Entry 5BZ6 (X-ray diffraction, 2.75 A resolution); this record covers chain A.

== Chain A ==
Name: Lysozyme, Calcium uniporter protein, mitochondrial
Organism: Enterobacteria phage T4
Notes: EC 3.2.1.17
Reference sequence: chimeric construct of D9IEF7, Q8NE86: residues 1-161 from D9IEF7 (D9IEF7_BPT4) positions 1-161 (same numbers); residues 1075-1165 from Q8NE86 positions 75-165 (UniProt number = residue number - 1000)
Amino-acid sequence (262 residues; each row starts with the number of its first residue; note: 911 numbers in that range are skipped by the numbering (no residue carries them; nothing is unmodelled there)):
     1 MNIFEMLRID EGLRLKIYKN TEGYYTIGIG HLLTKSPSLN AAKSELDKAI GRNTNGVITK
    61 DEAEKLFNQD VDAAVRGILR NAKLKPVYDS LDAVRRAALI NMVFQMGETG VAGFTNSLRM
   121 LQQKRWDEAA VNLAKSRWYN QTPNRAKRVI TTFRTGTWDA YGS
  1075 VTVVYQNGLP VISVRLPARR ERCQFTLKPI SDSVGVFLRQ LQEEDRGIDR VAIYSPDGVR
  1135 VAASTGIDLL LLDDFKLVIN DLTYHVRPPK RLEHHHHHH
Not modelled in the structure: 1165-1173
Construct notes: engineered mutation Asn-20 (Asp in D9IEF7), Thr-54 (Cys in D9IEF7), Ala-97 (Cys in D9IEF7), Ala-1092 (Ser92 in Q8NE86); linker (162-163); expression tag (1166-1173)
Curated features (UniProtKB/Swiss-Prot):
  - modified residue: Cys-1097 (S-glutathionyl cysteine)
What the authors report for this chain:
  - contacts within the chain: Val-1088/Leu-1090 (hydrophobic contact), Leu-1090/Ile-1122 (hydrophobic contact), Leu-1090/Ile-1153 (hydrophobic contact), Arg-1093/Asp-1119 (hydrogen bond)
  - conformationally variable residues (loop rearrangement, side-chain flip): Leu-1090, Pro-1091, Arg-1093

== Overview ==
The paper reports conformational variability at Leu-1090, Pro-1091 and Arg-1093; contacts within the chain
involving Leu-1090, Val-1088 and Ile-1122 among others.
Chain A is Lysozyme, Calcium uniporter protein, mitochondrial (Enterobacteria phage T4); the structure,
Crystal structure of the N-terminal domain single mutant (S92A) of the human mitochondrial calcium uniporter
fused ..., was determined by X-ray diffraction, deposited together with 4XSJ and 4XTB.
